PDB entry 7AF8 | electron microscopy, 2.75 A resolution | chains C and N of the 9 polymer chains in the assembly

== Chain C ==
Name: 30S ribosomal protein S3
Organism: Escherichia coli
Reference sequence: C3SQX2 (C3SQX2_ECOLX); numbering as in UniProt (aligned over 1-233)
Chain sequence (233 residues; each row starts with the number of its first residue):
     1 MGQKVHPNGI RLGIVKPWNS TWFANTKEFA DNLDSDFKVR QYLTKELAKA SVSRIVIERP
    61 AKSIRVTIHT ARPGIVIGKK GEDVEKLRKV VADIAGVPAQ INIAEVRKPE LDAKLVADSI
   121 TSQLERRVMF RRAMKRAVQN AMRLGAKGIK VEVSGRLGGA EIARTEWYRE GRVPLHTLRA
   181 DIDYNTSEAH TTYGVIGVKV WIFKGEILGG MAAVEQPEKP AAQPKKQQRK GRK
Not modelled in the structure: 1, 213-233

== Chain N ==
Name: 30S ribosomal protein S14
Organism: Escherichia coli
Reference sequence: C3SR07 (C3SR07_ECOLX); residues 1-101 here = UniProt positions 1-101
Chain sequence (101 residues; numbered 1 to 101; the number before each row is that of its first residue):
     1 MAKQSMKARE VKRVALADKY FAKRAELKAI ISDVNASDED RWNAVLKLQT LPRDSSPSRQ
    61 RNRCRQTGRP HGFLRKFGLS RIKVREAAMR GEIPGLKKAS W
Not modelled in the structure: 1

== How chain C and chain N interact ==
Pairs across the interface - 31 pairs, chain C then chain N:
  H6(C) - M89(N)
  N8(C) - M89(N)  hydrogen bond (side chain-backbone)
  N8(C) - R90(N)
  G9(C) - M89(N)  hydrogen bond (backbone-backbone)
  I10(C) - K98(N)
  L12(C) - A88(N)
  L12(C) - G91(N)
  L12(C) - K97(N)
  W18(C) - G91(N)
  W18(C) - I93(N)  hydrogen bond (side chain-backbone)
  W18(C) - G95(N)
  W18(C) - L96(N)  hydrogen bond (side chain-backbone)
  N19(C) - R90(N)  hydrogen bond (side chain-backbone)
  N19(C) - G91(N)  hydrogen bond (backbone-backbone)
  S20(C) - G91(N)
  S20(C) - E92(N)
  S20(C) - P94(N)
  W22(C) - P94(N)
  T26(C) - K76(N)
  F29(C) - K76(N)
  F29(C) - F77(N)  hydrophobic
  A30(C) - K76(N)
  A30(C) - F77(N)
  A30(C) - G78(N)
  D31(C) - R65(N)  salt bridge
  L33(C) - F77(N)  hydrophobic
  L33(C) - L79(N)  hydrophobic
  L33(C) - I93(N)  hydrophobic
  D34(C) - R65(N)  salt bridge
  F37(C) - Q66(N)
  R40(C) - E92(N)
Other interface residues (no listed pair), chain C (19 interface residues in all): V5, G13
Other interface residues (no listed pair), chain N (18 interface residues in all): R75

== Overview ==
Chain C and chain N form an interface of 19 and 18 residues respectively; the contacts include 6 hydrogen
bonds and 2 salt bridges. Among the polar pairs are D31(C)-R65(N), D34(C)-R65(N) and N8(C)-M89(N).
Here chain C is 30S ribosomal protein S3 and chain N is 30S ribosomal protein S14, both from Escherichia coli.
Entry 7AF8 (Bacterial 30S ribosomal subunit assembly complex state E (head domain)) was determined by electron
microscopy (same publication as 7AF3, 7AF5, 7AFA, 7AFD, 7AFH, 7AFI and 17 further entries).
